9CJY - chains E and F of the 12 polymer chains in the assembly; structure by electron microscopy, 3.70 A resolution.

# Chain E
Name: Hemagglutinin HA1 chain
From: Influenza A virus
UniProt: Q6WG00 (Q6WG00_9INFA); the construct lacks a stretch of the UniProt sequence and is renumbered around it, so the offset changes along the chain: 11-55 = UniProt 18-62; 56-79 = UniProt 64-87; 80-93 = UniProt 89-102; 94-117 = UniProt 104-127; 2 more segments
Chain sequence (326 residues; numbered 11 to 329 plus 10 insertion-coded residues; 3 numbers in that range are skipped by the numbering (no residue carries them; nothing is unmodelled there); the number before each row is that of its first residue; a row labelled like 117A-117C holds insertion residues (117A, then the next letters in order)):
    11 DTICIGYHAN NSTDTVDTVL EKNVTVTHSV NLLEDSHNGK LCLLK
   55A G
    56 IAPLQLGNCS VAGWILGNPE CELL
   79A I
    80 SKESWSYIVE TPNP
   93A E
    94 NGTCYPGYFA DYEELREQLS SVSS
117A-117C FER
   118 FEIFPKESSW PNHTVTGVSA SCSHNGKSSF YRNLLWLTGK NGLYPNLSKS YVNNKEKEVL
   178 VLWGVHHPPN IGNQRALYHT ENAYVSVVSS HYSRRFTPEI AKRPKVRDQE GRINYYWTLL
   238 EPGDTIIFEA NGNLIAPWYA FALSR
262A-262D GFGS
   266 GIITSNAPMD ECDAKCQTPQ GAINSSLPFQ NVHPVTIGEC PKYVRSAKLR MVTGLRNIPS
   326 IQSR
Unresolved in the structure: 262A-262D, 326-329
Disulfide bonds: Cys52-Cys277, Cys64-Cys76, Cys97-Cys139, Cys281-Cys305

# Chain F
Name: Hemagglutinin HA2 chain
From: Influenza A virus
UniProt: Q6WG00 (Q6WG00_9INFA); residues 1-176 here correspond to UniProt positions 344-519 (UniProt number = residue number + 343)
Chain sequence (222 residues; row label = number of the first residue in the row):
     1 GLFGAIAGFI EGGWTGMVDG WYGYHHQNEQ GSGYAADQKS TQNAINQITN KVNSVIEKMN
    61 TQFTAVGKEF NKLERRMENL NKKVDDGFLD IWTYNAELLV LLENERTLDF HDSNVKNLYE
   121 KVKSQLKNNA KEIGNGCFEF YHKCNNECME SVKNGTYDYP KYSEESKLNR EKIDGVSGRL
   181 VPRGSPGSGY IPEAPRDGQA YVRKDGEWVL LSTFLGHHHH HH
Unresolved in the structure: 1-3, 171-222
Construct notes: conflict Gln47 (Gly390 in Q6WG00); expression tag (177-222)
Disulfide bonds: Cys144-Cys148

# Chain E / chain F interface
Residue-residue contacts (83):
  Asp11(E) - Gln27(F)  hydrogen bond (backbone-side chain)
  Asp11(E) - Asn28(F)
  Asp11(E) - Glu139(F)
  Asp11(E) - Phe140(F)  hydrogen bond (backbone-backbone)
  Asp11(E) - Lys143(F)  salt bridge
  Thr12(E) - His25(F)
  Thr12(E) - Gln27(F)
  Thr12(E) - Phe138(F)
  Ile13(E) - Tyr24(F)  hydrophobic
  Ile13(E) - His25(F)
  Ile13(E) - Cys137(F)
  Ile13(E) - Phe140(F)  hydrophobic
  Ile13(E) - Met149(F)  hydrophobic
  Cys14(E) - Ala5(F)
  Cys14(E) - Ala7(F)  hydrophobic
  Cys14(E) - Trp14(F)
  Cys14(E) - Tyr24(F)
  Cys14(E) - His25(F)  hydrogen bond (backbone-backbone)
  Cys14(E) - Cys137(F)  disulfide
  Ile15(E) - Ala7(F)
  Ile15(E) - Gly8(F)  hydrogen bond (backbone-backbone)
  Ile15(E) - Phe9(F)
  Ile15(E) - Trp14(F)
  Ile15(E) - Tyr24(F)  hydrophobic
  Ile15(E) - Val115(F)  hydrophobic
  Gly16(E) - Trp14(F)
  Gly16(E) - Tyr22(F)
  Gly16(E) - Gly23(F)  hydrogen bond (backbone-backbone)
  Tyr17(E) - Gly8(F)
  Tyr17(E) - Phe9(F)  hydrophobic
  Tyr17(E) - Gly12(F)
  Tyr17(E) - Gly13(F)
  Tyr17(E) - Trp14(F)  hydrogen bond (backbone-backbone)
  Tyr17(E) - Met17(F)
  Tyr17(E) - Trp21(F)
  His18(E) - Met17(F)  hydrogen bond (side chain-backbone)
  His18(E) - Gly20(F)
  His18(E) - Trp21(F)  hydrogen bond (backbone-backbone)
  Ala19(E) - Gly13(F)
  Ala19(E) - Trp14(F)  hydrogen bond (backbone-backbone)
  Ala19(E) - Thr15(F)
  Asp27(E) - Leu101(F)
  Asp27(E) - Asn104(F)  hydrogen bond (backbone-side chain)
  Thr28(E) - Leu101(F)
  Thr28(E) - Glu105(F)
  Val29(E) - Leu101(F)
  Glu106(E) - Glu69(F)
  Arg109(E) - Glu69(F)  salt bridge
  Pro293(E) - Met59(F)
  Phe294(E) - Ala96(F)  hydrophobic
  Pro299(E) - Ala65(F)
  Val300(E) - Val66(F)
  Thr301(E) - Ala65(F)
  Gly303(E) - Gln62(F)
  Glu304(E) - Thr61(F)
  Glu304(E) - Phe63(F)
  Cys305(E) - Thr61(F)  hydrogen bond (backbone-side chain)
  Lys307(E) - Asn60(F)
  Tyr308(E) - Leu89(F)  hydrophobic
  Val309(E) - Thr93(F)
  Arg310(E) - Leu89(F)
  Arg310(E) - Thr93(F)
  Ser311(E) - Glu97(F)  hydrogen bond
  Leu314(E) - Val100(F)  hydrophobic
  Arg315(E) - Asn104(F)  hydrogen bond (backbone-side chain)
  Met316(E) - Val52(F)  hydrophobic
  Met316(E) - Glu103(F)
  Met316(E) - Asn104(F)
  Val317(E) - Asn104(F)
  Val317(E) - Thr107(F)
  Thr318(E) - Trp21(F)
  Thr318(E) - Ile48(F)
  Thr318(E) - Val52(F)
  Gly319(E) - His111(F)
  Leu320(E) - Trp21(F)
  Leu320(E) - Tyr22(F)  hydrophobic
  Leu320(E) - His111(F)
  Arg321(E) - Leu108(F)
  Arg321(E) - Asp112(F)
  Ile323(E) - Gly12(F)
  Ile323(E) - Gly13(F)  hydrogen bond (backbone-backbone)
  Pro324(E) - Gly13(F)
  Ser325(E) - Gly13(F)
Also at the interface, not in a pair above, chain E (42 interface residues in all): Val26, Leu30, His38, Leu42
Also at the interface, not in a pair above, chain F (57 interface residues in all): Glu11, Val18, His26, Val55, Ile56, Thr64, Phe70, Trp92, Val122, Gly136
Inter-chain disulfides: Cys14(E)-Cys137(F)

# Summary
42 residues of chain E face 57 of chain F across their interface; the contacts include 1 disulfide bond, 14
hydrogen bonds and 2 salt bridges. Polar contacts include Asp11(E)-Lys143(F), Arg109(E)-Glu69(F) and
Asp11(E)-Gln27(F).
Chain E is Hemagglutinin HA1 chain and chain F is Hemagglutinin HA2 chain, both from Influenza A virus; the
structure, CryoEM structure of NC99 hemagglutinin trimer in complex with Fab BB798E 3-C07, was determined by
electron microscopy.
